PDB entry 3J8V | electron microscopy, 13.90 A resolution (very low resolution: no residue pairs are listed; an interface is given only as per-side residue counts) | chains B and I of the 13 polymer chains in the assembly

Chain B:
Molecule: L1
Organism: Human papillomavirus type 16
Reference sequence: Q4VRM0 (Q4VRM0_HPV16); residues 21-474 here correspond to UniProt positions 47-500 (UniProt number = residue number + 26)
Amino-acid sequence (455 residues; numbered 20 to 474; the number before each row is that of its first residue):
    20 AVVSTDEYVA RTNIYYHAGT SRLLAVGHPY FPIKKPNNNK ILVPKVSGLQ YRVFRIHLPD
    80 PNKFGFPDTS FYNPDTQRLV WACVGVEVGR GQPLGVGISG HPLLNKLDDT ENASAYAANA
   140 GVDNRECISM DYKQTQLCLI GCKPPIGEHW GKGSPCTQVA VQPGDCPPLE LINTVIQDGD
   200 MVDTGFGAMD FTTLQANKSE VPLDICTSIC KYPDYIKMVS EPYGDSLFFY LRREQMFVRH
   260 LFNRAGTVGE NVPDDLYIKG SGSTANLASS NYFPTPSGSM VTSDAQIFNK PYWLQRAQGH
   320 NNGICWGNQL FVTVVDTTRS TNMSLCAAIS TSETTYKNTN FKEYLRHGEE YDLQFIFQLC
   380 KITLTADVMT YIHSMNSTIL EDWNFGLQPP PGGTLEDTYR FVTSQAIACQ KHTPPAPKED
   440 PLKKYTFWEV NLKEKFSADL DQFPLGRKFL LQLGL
Unresolved in the structure: 404-437
Construct notes: expression tag (20); conflict Gln-177 (Asn203 in Q4VRM0), Gln-181 (Asn207 in Q4VRM0), Leu-472 (Ala498 in Q4VRM0)

Chain I:
Molecule: H16.14J heavy chain
Organism: Mus musculus
Notes: fragment: variable domain Fab
Amino-acid sequence (119 residues; numbered 3 to 112 plus 9 insertion-coded residues; the number before each row is that of its first residue; a row labelled like 82A-82C holds insertion residues (82A, then the next letters in order)):
     3 QLQQSGAELV RPGSSVKISC KASGYAFSSY WMNWVKQRPG QGLEWIGQIY
   52A P
    53 GDGATNYNGK FKGKATLTAD KSSSTAFMQI
82A-82C SSL
    83 TSEDSAVYFC ARPYRYDG
100A-100E GVYAM
   101 DYWGQGTSVT VS
Disulfide bonds: Cys-22/Cys-92

How chain B and chain I interact:
At this resolution (14 A) residue pairs are not listed: 7 residues of chain B and 5 of chain I lie at the interface.

Summary:
7 residues of chain B and 5 residues of chain I are in contact.
Here chain B is L1 (Human papillomavirus type 16) and chain I is H16.14J heavy chain (Mus musculus). Entry
3J8V (Cryo-EM reconstruction of quasi-HPV16 complex with H16.14J Fab) was determined by electron microscopy
together with 3J8W from the same study.
